PDB entry 6Y0M | X-ray diffraction, 1.50 A resolution | chain A

== Chain A ==
Protein: Low affinity immunoglobulin epsilon Fc receptor membrane-bound form
Organism: Homo sapiens
UniProt: P06734 (FCER2_HUMAN); numbering as in UniProt (aligned over 156-298)
Chain sequence (143 residues; row label = number of the first residue in the row):
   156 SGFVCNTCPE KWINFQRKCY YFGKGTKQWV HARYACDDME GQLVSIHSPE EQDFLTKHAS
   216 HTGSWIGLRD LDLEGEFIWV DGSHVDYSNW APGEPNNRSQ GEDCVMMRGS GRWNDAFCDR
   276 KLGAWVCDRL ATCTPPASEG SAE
Disordered / not traced: 156-157, 292-298
Construct notes: engineered mutation Asp225 (Asn in P06734), Glu229 (Lys in P06734), Asn251 (Thr in P06734), Asn252 (Ser in P06734)
Swiss-Prot annotation at these positions:
  - binding site (Ca(2+)): Glu249, Asn269, Asp270
  - glycosylation: Ser296 (O-linked (Xyl...) (chondroitin sulfate) serine)
Disulfide bonds: Cys160-Cys288, Cys163-Cys174, Cys191-Cys282, Cys259-Cys273
What the authors report for this chain:
  - conformationally variable residues (loop rearrangement): Leu226 to Glu231, Asn252 to Ser254
  - contacts within the chain: Arg224-Leu226
  - interface residues: Leu228, Glu229, Glu231
  - mutagenesis - N225D/K229E/T251N/S252N: increased binding to calcium

== Summary ==
Curated annotation (UniProt) lists 3 Ca2+-binding residues. From the paper: N225D/K229E/T251N/S252N increase
binding to calcium; interface residues Leu228, Glu229 and Glu231.
Chain A is Low affinity immunoglobulin epsilon Fc receptor membrane-bound form (Homo sapiens); the structure,
Crystal structure of human CD23 lectin domain N225D, K229E, S252N, T251N mutant, was determined by X-ray
diffraction together with 6Y0L from the same study.
